Entry 9LWF (electron microscopy, 3.41 A resolution); this record covers chains B and U of the 20 polymer chains in the assembly.

# Chain B
Molecule: GATOR2 complex protein MIOS
Organism: Homo sapiens
UniProt: Q9NXC5 (MIOS_HUMAN); numbering as in UniProt (aligned over 1-875)
Sequence (875 residues; each row starts with the number of its first residue):
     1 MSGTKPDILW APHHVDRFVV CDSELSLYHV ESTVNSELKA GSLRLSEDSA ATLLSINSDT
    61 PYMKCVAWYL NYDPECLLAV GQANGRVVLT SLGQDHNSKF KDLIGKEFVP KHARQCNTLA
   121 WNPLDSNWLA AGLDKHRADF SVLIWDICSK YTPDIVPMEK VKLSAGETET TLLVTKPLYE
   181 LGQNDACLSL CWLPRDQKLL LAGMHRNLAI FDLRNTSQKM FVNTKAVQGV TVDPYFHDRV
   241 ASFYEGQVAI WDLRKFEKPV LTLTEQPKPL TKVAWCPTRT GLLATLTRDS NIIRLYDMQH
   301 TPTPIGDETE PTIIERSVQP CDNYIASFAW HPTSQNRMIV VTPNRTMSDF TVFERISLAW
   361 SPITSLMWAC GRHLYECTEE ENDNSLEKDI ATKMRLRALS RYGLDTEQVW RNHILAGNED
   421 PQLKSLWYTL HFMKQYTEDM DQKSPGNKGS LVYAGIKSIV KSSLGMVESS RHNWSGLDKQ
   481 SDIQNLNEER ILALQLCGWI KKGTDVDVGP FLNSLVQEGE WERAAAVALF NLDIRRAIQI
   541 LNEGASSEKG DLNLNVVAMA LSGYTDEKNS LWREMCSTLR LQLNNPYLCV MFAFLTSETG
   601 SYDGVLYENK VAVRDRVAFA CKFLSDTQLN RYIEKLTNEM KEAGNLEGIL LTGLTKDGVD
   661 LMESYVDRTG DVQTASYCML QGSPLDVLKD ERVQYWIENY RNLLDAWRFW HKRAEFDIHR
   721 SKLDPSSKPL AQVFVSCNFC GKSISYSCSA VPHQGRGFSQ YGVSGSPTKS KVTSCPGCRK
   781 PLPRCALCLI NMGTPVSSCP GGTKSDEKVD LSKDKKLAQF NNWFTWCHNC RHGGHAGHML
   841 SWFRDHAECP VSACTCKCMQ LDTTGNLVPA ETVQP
Unresolved in the structure: 1-4, 40-41, 149-171, 299-310, 379-387, 440-450, 463-470, 476-482, 549-551, 741-778, 797-817, 864-875
Ion coordination: Zn2+ site 1: Cys-785, Cys-788, His-835, His-838; Zn2+ site 2: Cys-827, Cys-856, Cys-858; Zn2+ site 3: His-832, Cys-849
UniProt features mapped onto this chain:
  - zinc finger: Val-735 to Pro-781 (C4-type), Leu-782 to Thr-863 (RING-type)
  - binding site (Zn(2+)): Cys-737, Cys-740, Cys-775, Cys-778, Cys-788, Cys-827, Cys-830, His-832, His-835, His-838, Cys-849, Cys-854, Cys-858
  - modified residue (Phosphoserine): Ser-759, Ser-766
  - mutagenesis: Ala-560 (A560E: Impaired assembly of the GATOR2 complex), Cys-785 to Cys-788 (Impaired amino-acid-mediated mTORC1 activation)

# Chain U
Molecule: Cytosolic arginine sensor for mTORC1 subunit 1
Organism: Homo sapiens
UniProt: Q8WTX7 (CAST1_HUMAN); residues 1-329 here = UniProt positions 1-329
Sequence (329 residues; each row starts with the number of its first residue):
     1 MELHILEHRV RVLSVARPGL WLYTHPLIKL LFLPRRSRCK FFSLTETPED YTLMVDEEGF
    61 KELPPSEFLQ VAEATWLVLN VSSHSGAAVQ AAGVTKIARS VIAPLAEHHV SVLMLSTYQT
   121 DFILVREQDL SVVIHTLAQE FDIYREVGGE PVPVTRDDSS NGFPRTQHGP SPTVHPIQSP
   181 QNRFCVLTLD PETLPAIATT LIDVLFYSHS TPKEAASSSP EPSSITFFAF SLIEGYISIV
   241 MDAETQKKFP SDLLLTSSSG ELWRMVRIGG QPLGFDECGI VAQIAGPLAA ADISAYYIST
   301 FNFAHALVPE DGIGSVIEVL QRRQEGLAS
Unresolved in the structure: 84-91, 161-173, 211-221, 274-277, 327-329
Sequence notes: engineered mutation Ala-304 (Asp in Q8WTX7)
UniProt features mapped onto this chain:
  - binding site (L-arginine): Ser-111, Val-112, Gly-274, Ile-280, Val-281
  - modified residue: Ser-14 (Phosphoserine)
  - mutagenesis: Ser-14 (S14A: Abolished phosphorylation by AKT1, leading to decreased interaction with RNF167 and subsequent ubiquitination ...), Lys-61 (K61R: In 3KR mutant; abolished ubiquitination by RNF167; when associated with R-96 and R-213), Gln-90 (Q90A: No effect on interaction with the GATOR2 complex), Lys-96 (K96A: No effect on interaction with the GATOR2 complex; K96R: In 3KR mutant; abolished ubiquitination by RNF167; when associated with R-61 and R-213), Arg-99 (R99A: No effect on interaction with the GATOR2 complex), His-108 to Val-110 (Loss of arginine-binding. Constitutively interacts with the GATOR2 complex), Ser-111 (S111A: Loss of arginine-binding. Constitutively interacts with the GATOR2 complex. Constitutively inhibits the TORC1 signaling pathway), Leu-113 (L113F: No effect on interaction with the GATOR2 complex), Tyr-118 to Gln-119 (No effect on arginine-binding. No effect on homodimerization. Loss of interaction with the GATOR2 complex which constitutively activates the TORC1 signaling pathway), Asp-121 (D121A: No effect on arginine-binding. No effect on homodimerization. Loss of interaction with the GATOR2 complex which constitutively activates the TORC1 signaling pathway), Arg-126 (R126A: Decreased arginine-binding. Constitutively interacts with the GATOR2 complex), His-175 (H175A: Decreased arginine-binding. Constitutively interacts with the GATOR2 complex), 11 further mutagenesis entries in UniProt

# Interface between chain B and chain U
Contacting residue pairs (20; chain B residue first):
  Pro-110(B) / Ser-258(U)
  Lys-111(B) / Ser-257(U)
  Lys-111(B) / Ser-258(U)  hydrogen bond (backbone-side chain)
  His-112(B) / Tyr-118(U)
  His-112(B) / Ser-257(U)
  Ala-113(B) / Tyr-118(U)  hydrogen bond (backbone-side chain)
  Ala-113(B) / Leu-255(U)
  Ala-113(B) / Thr-256(U)
  Gln-115(B) / Asp-190(U)
  Asp-134(B) / Tyr-236(U)  hydrogen bond
  Lys-135(B) / Gln-119(U)
  Lys-135(B) / Thr-120(U)
  His-136(B) / Tyr-118(U)
  His-136(B) / Gln-119(U)
  Arg-137(B) / Ser-116(U)
  Arg-137(B) / Thr-117(U)  hydrogen bond (side chain-backbone)
  Arg-137(B) / Tyr-118(U)
  Arg-137(B) / Gln-119(U)  hydrogen bond (backbone-backbone)
  Arg-137(B) / Ala-295(U)
  Arg-137(B) / Tyr-296(U)
Other interface residues (no listed pair), chain B (14 interface residues in all): Ala-83, Asn-84, Val-109, Arg-114, Asn-184
Other interface residues (no listed pair), chain U (14 interface residues in all): Asp-121

# Summary
Chain B and chain U each contribute 14 residues to their interface; the contacts include 5 hydrogen bonds.
Polar contacts include Lys-111(B)/Ser-258(U), Ala-113(B)/Tyr-118(U) and Asp-134(B)/Tyr-236(U).
Chain B is GATOR2 complex protein MIOS and chain U is Cytosolic arginine sensor for mTORC1 subunit 1, both
from Homo sapiens; the structure, Cryo-EM structure of dual sensor bound GATOR2 complex, was determined by
electron microscopy (same publication as 9LVJ and 9LVK).
